9FI8 - chains HK and hS of the 28 polymer chains in the assembly; structure by electron microscopy, 3.60 A resolution.

# Chain HK
Molecule: mS155
Organism: Toxoplasma gondii
UniProt: S8EW95 (S8EW95_TOXGM); residues 1-127 here correspond to UniProt positions 349-475 (UniProt number = residue number + 348)
Sequence (127 residues; numbered 1 to 127; the number before each row is that of its first residue):
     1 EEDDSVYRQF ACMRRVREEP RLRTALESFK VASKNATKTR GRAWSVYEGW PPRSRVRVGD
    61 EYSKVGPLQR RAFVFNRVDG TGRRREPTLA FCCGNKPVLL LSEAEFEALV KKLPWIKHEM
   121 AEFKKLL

# Chain hS
Molecule: ulr24
Organism: Toxoplasma gondii
Sequence (17 nucleotides; numbered 1 to 17; the number before each row is that of its first residue):
     1 UUUUUUUUUU UUUUUUU

# Chain HK / chain hS interface
Residue-residue contacts (30):
  Arg-21(HK) / U1(hS)  hydrogen bond to the base
  Arg-21(HK) / U2(hS)  hydrogen bond to the base
  Leu-22(HK) / U2(hS)  phosphate contact
  Leu-26(HK) / U3(hS)  phosphate contact
  Lys-30(HK) / U3(hS)  salt bridge to the phosphate
  Lys-34(HK) / U5(hS)  salt bridge to the phosphate
  Arg-40(HK) / U5(hS)  hydrogen bond to the base
  Gly-41(HK) / U5(hS)  base contact
  Arg-42(HK) / U6(hS)  base contact
  Arg-42(HK) / U7(hS)  base contact
  Trp-44(HK) / U7(hS)  base contact
  Ser-45(HK) / U7(hS)  hydrogen bond to the base
  Tyr-47(HK) / U7(hS)  sugar contact
  Tyr-47(HK) / U8(hS)  hydrogen bond to the phosphate
  Glu-48(HK) / U8(hS)  hydrogen bond to the sugar
  Glu-48(HK) / U9(hS)  base contact
  Gly-49(HK) / U8(hS)  hydrogen bond to the base
  Pro-51(HK) / U8(hS)  sugar contact
  Pro-51(HK) / U9(hS)  base contact
  Pro-52(HK) / U9(hS)  base contact
  Arg-53(HK) / U9(hS)  hydrogen bond to the base
  Arg-53(HK) / U12(hS)  phosphate contact
  Arg-55(HK) / U8(hS)  hydrogen bond to the base
  Arg-55(HK) / U9(hS)  sugar contact
  Val-58(HK) / U11(hS)  base contact
  Val-65(HK) / U16(hS)  base contact
  Arg-70(HK) / U17(hS)  salt bridge to the phosphate
  Gly-94(HK) / U13(hS)  base contact
  Asn-95(HK) / U13(hS)  sugar contact
  Lys-96(HK) / U13(hS)  hydrogen bond to the base
Interface residues without a listed pair, chain HK (27 interface residues in all): Arg-23, Thr-37, Ser-54, Arg-77

# Overview
27 residues of chain HK and 13 residues of chain hS are in contact; the contacts include 10 hydrogen bonds and
3 salt bridges. Among the polar pairs are Arg-21(HK)/U1(hS), Arg-21(HK)/U2(hS) and Arg-40(HK)/U5(hS).
Chain HK is mS155 and chain hS is ulr24, both from Toxoplasma gondii; the structure, SSU(head) structure
derived from the SSU sample of the mitoribosome from T. gondii, was determined by electron microscopy (same
publication as 9FIA).
